9PBF - chains G and I of the 12 polymer chains in the assembly; structure by electron microscopy, 4.01 A resolution (low resolution: residue-level contacts below are approximate; hydrogen-bond / salt-bridge calls are withheld).

[Chain G (and I)]
Molecule: Syntaxin-1A
From: Rattus norvegicus
Notes: chain I of this document is another copy of the same molecule, construct and numbering; everything in this record applies to it too
UniProtKB: P32851 (STX1A_RAT); residue numbers follow UniProt; this construct covers 1-267
Chain sequence (267 residues; each row starts with the number of its first residue):
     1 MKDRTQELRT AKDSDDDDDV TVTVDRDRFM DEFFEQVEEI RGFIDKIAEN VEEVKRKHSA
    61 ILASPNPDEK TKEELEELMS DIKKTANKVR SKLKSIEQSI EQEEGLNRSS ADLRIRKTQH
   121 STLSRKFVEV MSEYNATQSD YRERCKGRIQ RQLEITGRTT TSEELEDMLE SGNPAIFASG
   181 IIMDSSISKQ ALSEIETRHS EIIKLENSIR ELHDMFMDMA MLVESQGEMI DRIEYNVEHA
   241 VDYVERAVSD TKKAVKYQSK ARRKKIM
Disordered / not traced: 1-172, 260-267 (chain I: 1-196, 260-267)
Curated features (UniProtKB/Swiss-Prot):
  - site: K253, A254 (Microbial infection: Cleavage)
  - modified residue (Phosphoserine): S14, S64, S95, S188
  - cross-link (Glycyl lysine isopeptide (Lys-Gly)): K252 (interchain with G-Cter in SUMO), K253 (interchain with G-Cter in SUMO), K256 (interchain with G-Cter in SUMO)

[Interface between chain G and chain I]
Contacting residue pairs (21):
  R198(G) with R198(I)
  S208(G) with I209(I)
  E211(G) with H213(I)
  L212(G) with H213(I); F216(I)
  M215(G) with F216(I)
  F216(G) with F216(I)
  L222(G) with V223(I); E224(I)
  Q226(G) with V223(I); G227(I)
  M229(G) with I230(I)
  I230(G) with I230(I)
  R232(G) with E234(I)
  I233(G) with I230(I); E234(I)
  N236(G) with E238(I)
  A240(G) with V241(I)
  Y243(G) with E245(I); V248(I); K252(I)
Other interface residues (no listed pair), chain G (18 interface residues in all): L205, V237, A247
Other interface residues (no listed pair), chain I (20 interface residues in all): L205, M217, Q226, D231, I233, V237

[In short]
18 residues of chain G and 20 residues of chain I are in contact.
Chain G and chain I are both Syntaxin-1A (Rattus norvegicus); the structure, 21bin20S complex
(NSF-alphaSNAP-2:1 syntaxin-1a:SNAP-25), non-hydrolyzing, class 10, was determined by electron microscopy
(same publication as 9OJR, 9OJU, 9OJZ, 9OK3, 9OK5, 9OKC and 17 further entries).
